PDB entry 3F6D | X-ray diffraction, 1.70 A resolution | chains A and B

Chain A (and B):
Protein: Glutathione transferase GST1-4
From: Anopheles dirus
Notes: EC 2.5.1.18; chain B of this document is another copy of the same molecule, construct and numbering; everything in this record applies to it too
UniProtKB: Q9GN60 (Q9GN60_9DIPT); residue numbers follow UniProt; this construct covers 1-219
Chain sequence (219 residues; numbered 1 to 219; the number before each row is that of its first residue):
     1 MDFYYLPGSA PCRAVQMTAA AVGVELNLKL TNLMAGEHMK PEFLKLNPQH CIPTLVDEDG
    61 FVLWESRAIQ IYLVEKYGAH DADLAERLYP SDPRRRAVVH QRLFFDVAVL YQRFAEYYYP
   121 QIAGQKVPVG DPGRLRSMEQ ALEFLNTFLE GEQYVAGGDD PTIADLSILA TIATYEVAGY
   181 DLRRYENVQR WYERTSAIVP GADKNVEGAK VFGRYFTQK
Disordered / not traced: 219 (chain B: 120-129, 214-219)
Construct notes: engineered mutation A123 (Phe in Q9GN60)
Ligand contacts: S-hexylglutathione (GTX): S9, P11, L33, H38, Q49, H50, C51, I52, P53, E65, S66, R67, V107, Y111, Y119, I122, A123, F212, Y215

How chain A and chain B interact:
Pairs across the interface - 61 pairs, chain A then chain B:
  P48(A) - F144(B)
  P48(A) - T147(B)
  Q49(A) - Q101(B)  hydrogen bond
  Q49(A) - F105(B)
  Q49(A) - V109(B)
  Q49(A) - F144(B)
  Q49(A) - F148(B)
  H50(A) - Q140(B)
  H50(A) - F144(B)
  D57(A) - R94(B)  salt bridge
  E58(A) - R94(B)  salt bridge
  D59(A) - R94(B)  salt bridge
  F61(A) - R94(B)
  F61(A) - V98(B)  hydrophobic
  L63(A) - A97(B)  hydrophobic
  W64(A) - Q101(B)
  W64(A) - F148(B)  hydrophobic
  E65(A) - Q101(B)
  E65(A) - F104(B)
  R67(A) - F104(B)
  A68(A) - A97(B)
  A68(A) - H100(B)
  A68(A) - Q101(B)
  I71(A) - H100(B)
  Y72(A) - P93(B)
  Y72(A) - R94(B)  hydrogen bond
  E75(A) - P93(B)
  K76(A) - R94(B)
  Y89(A) - H100(B)
  P93(A) - Y72(B)
  P93(A) - E75(B)
  R94(A) - F61(B)
  R96(A) - E75(B)
  A97(A) - L63(B)
  V98(A) - F61(B)  hydrophobic
  H100(A) - I71(B)
  H100(A) - Y89(B)
  Q101(A) - Q49(B)  hydrogen bond
  Q101(A) - W64(B)
  Q101(A) - E65(B)
  Q101(A) - A68(B)
  F104(A) - E65(B)
  F104(A) - R67(B)
  F104(A) - F104(B)  hydrophobic
  F104(A) - V107(B)  hydrophobic
  F105(A) - Q49(B)
  V107(A) - F104(B)  hydrophobic
  V107(A) - V107(B)  hydrophobic
  V107(A) - A108(B)  hydrophobic
  A108(A) - V107(B)  hydrophobic
  V109(A) - Q49(B)
  Q112(A) - Q112(B)
  Q112(A) - E116(B)
  E116(A) - Q112(B)  hydrogen bond
  E116(A) - E116(B)
  Q140(A) - H50(B)
  F144(A) - P48(B)
  F144(A) - Q49(B)
  F144(A) - H50(B)
  T147(A) - P48(B)
  F148(A) - Q49(B)
Interface residues without a listed pair, chain A (38 interface residues in all): R102, L103, R134
Interface residues without a listed pair, chain B (35 interface residues in all): D59, R96, R102, L103, R134

Overview:
38 residues of chain A face 35 of chain B across their interface; the contacts include 4 hydrogen bonds and 3
salt bridges. Polar pairs include D57(A)-R94(B), E58(A)-R94(B) and D59(A)-R94(B). Bound to chain A:
S-hexylglutathione.
Chain A and chain B are both Glutathione transferase GST1-4 (Anopheles dirus); the structure, Crystal
Structure of a Genetically Modified Delta Class GST (adGSTD4-4) from Anopheles dirus, F123A, in Complex ...,
was determined by X-ray diffraction (same publication as 3G7J and 3F63).
